PDB entry 9GC3 | electron microscopy, 2.46 A resolution | chains B and E of the 5 polymer chains in the assembly

== Chain B ==
Name: Transcription factor tau 91 kDa subunit
Source organism: Saccharomyces cerevisiae
UniProtKB: Q06339 (TFC6_YEAST); residue numbers follow UniProt; this construct covers 1-672
Chain sequence (685 residues; numbered -12 to 672; the number before each row is that of its first residue; numbers below 1 keep their minus sign (His-12 is residue -12)):
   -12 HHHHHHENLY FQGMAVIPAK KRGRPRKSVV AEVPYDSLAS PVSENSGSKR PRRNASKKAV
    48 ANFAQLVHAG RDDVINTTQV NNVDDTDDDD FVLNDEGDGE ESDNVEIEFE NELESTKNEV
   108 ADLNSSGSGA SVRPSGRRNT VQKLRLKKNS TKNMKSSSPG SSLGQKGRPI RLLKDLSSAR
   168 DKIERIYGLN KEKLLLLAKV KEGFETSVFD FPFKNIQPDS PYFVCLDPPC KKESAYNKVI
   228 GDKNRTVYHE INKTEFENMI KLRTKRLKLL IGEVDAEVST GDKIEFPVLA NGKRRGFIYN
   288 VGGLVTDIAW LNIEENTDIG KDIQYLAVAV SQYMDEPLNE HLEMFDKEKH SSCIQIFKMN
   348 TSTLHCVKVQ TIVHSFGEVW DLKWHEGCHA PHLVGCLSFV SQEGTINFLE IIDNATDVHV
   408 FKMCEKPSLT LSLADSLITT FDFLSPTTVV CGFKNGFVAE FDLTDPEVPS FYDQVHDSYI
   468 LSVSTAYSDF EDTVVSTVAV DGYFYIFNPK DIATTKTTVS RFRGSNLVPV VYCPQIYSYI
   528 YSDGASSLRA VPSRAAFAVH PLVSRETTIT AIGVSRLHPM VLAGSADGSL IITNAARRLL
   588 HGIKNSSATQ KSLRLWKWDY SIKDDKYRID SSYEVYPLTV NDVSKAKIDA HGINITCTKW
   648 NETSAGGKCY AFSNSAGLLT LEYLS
Unresolved in the structure: -12 to 136
Differences from the reference sequence: expression tag (-12 to 0)
Curated features (UniProtKB/Swiss-Prot):
  - DNA-binding region: Ala6 to Ala18 (A.T hook)
Reported in the primary citation:
  - binding site for the 40-nt DNA strand: Lys591, Asn628

== Chain E ==
Molecule: 40-nt DNA strand
Source organism: Saccharomyces cerevisiae
Sequence (40 nucleotides; each row starts with the number of its first residue):
     1 AAAATGCCAT CTCCTAGAAT CGAACCAGGG TTTCATCGGC

== How chain B and chain E interact ==
Contacting residue pairs (15; chain B residue first):
  Lys153(B) - DG6(E)  salt bridge to the phosphate
  Arg155(B) - DG6(E)  salt bridge to the phosphate
  Arg155(B) - DC7(E)  salt bridge to the phosphate
  Ser164(B) - DT5(E)  sugar contact
  Ser164(B) - DG6(E)  phosphate contact
  Ser165(B) - DT5(E)  hydrogen bond to the phosphate
  Ser165(B) - DG6(E)  phosphate contact
  Ala166(B) - DT5(E)  phosphate contact
  Arg508(B) - DA16(E)  salt bridge to the phosphate
  Arg510(B) - DT15(E)  salt bridge to the phosphate
  Lys591(B) - DT5(E)  base contact
  Lys591(B) - DG6(E)  hydrogen bond to the base
  Asn628(B) - DC13(E)  sugar contact
  Val630(B) - DC14(E)  phosphate contact
  Ser631(B) - DC14(E)  hydrogen bond to the phosphate
Other interface residues (no listed pair), chain B (14 interface residues in all): Asp162, Asp168, Asp629
Other interface residues (no listed pair), chain E (8 interface residues in all): DT12

== In short ==
14 residues of chain B face 8 of chain E across their interface, with 3 hydrogen bonds and 5 salt bridges.
Polar contacts include Lys591(B)-DG6(E), Ser165(B)-DT5(E) and Ser631(B)-DC14(E). Curated annotation (UniProt)
lists a DNA-binding region on chain B. The paper reports a binding site for the 40-nt DNA strand at Lys591(B)
and Asn628(B).
Chain B is Transcription factor tau 91 kDa subunit and chain E is a 40-nt DNA strand, both from Saccharomyces
cerevisiae; the structure, yeast TFIIIC TauB subcomplex bound to a tRNA gene, was determined by electron
microscopy together with 9GCK from the same study.
